1MQJ - chain A; structure by X-ray diffraction, 1.65 A resolution.

[Chain A]
Molecule: glutamate receptor 2
From: Rattus norvegicus
Notes: fragment: ligand binding core (S1S2J)
UniProt: P19491 (GRIA2_RAT); the construct has insertions or renumbered stretches relative to UniProt, so the offset changes along the chain: 3-117 = UniProt 413-527; 120-263 = UniProt 653-796
Amino-acid sequence (263 residues; row label = number of the first residue in the row):
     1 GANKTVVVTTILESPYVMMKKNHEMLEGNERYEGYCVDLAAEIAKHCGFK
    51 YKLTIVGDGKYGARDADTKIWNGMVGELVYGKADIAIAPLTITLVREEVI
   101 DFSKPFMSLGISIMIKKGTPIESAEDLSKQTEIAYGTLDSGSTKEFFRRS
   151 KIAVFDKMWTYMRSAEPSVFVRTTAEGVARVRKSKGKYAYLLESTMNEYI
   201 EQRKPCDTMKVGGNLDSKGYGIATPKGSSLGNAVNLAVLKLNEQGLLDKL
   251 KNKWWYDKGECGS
Disordered / not traced: 1-2, 263
Sequence notes: cloning artifact (1-2); linker (118-119)
Curated features (UniProtKB/Swiss-Prot):
  - binding site (L-glutamate): Pro89, Thr91, Arg96, Ser142, Thr143, Glu193
  - site: Arg64 (Interaction with the cone snail toxin Con-ikot-ikot), Ile121 (Crucial to convey clamshell closure to channel opening), Arg148 (Interaction with the cone snail toxin Con-ikot-ikot), Lys240 (Interaction with the cone snail toxin Con-ikot-ikot)
  - glycosylation: Asn3 (N-linked (GlcNAc...) asparagine)
  - modified residue (Phosphoserine): Ser150, Ser184
Disulfide bonds: Cys206-Cys261
Bound ions: Zn2+: Glu42, His46
Ligand contacts: willardiine (HWD; 2-amino-3-(2,4-dioxo-3,4-dihydro-2H-pyrimidin-1-yl)-propionic acid): Tyr61, Pro89, Leu90, Thr91, Arg96, Leu138, Gly141, Ser142, Thr143, Thr174, Leu192, Glu193, Met196, Tyr220

[Summary]
Chain A binds willardiine. Glu42 and His46 form the Zn2+ site. Curated annotation (UniProt) lists 6
L-glutamate-binding residues.
Chain A is glutamate receptor 2 (Rattus norvegicus); the structure, Crystal structure of the GluR2 ligand
binding core (S1S2J) in complex with willardiine at 1.65 angstroms ..., was determined by X-ray diffraction,
deposited together with 1MQG, 1MQH and 1MQI.
